6A4E - chains A and C of the 4 polymer chains in the assembly; structure by X-ray diffraction, 2.45 A resolution.

Chain A (and C):
Molecule: Oligoribonuclease
Source organism: Colwellia psychrerythraea (strain 34H / ATCC BAA-681)
Notes: EC 3.1.-.-; chain C of this document is another copy of the same molecule, construct and numbering; everything in this record applies to it too
UniProtKB: Q47VZ4 (ORN_COLP3); residues 1-181 here = UniProt positions 1-181
Chain sequence (181 residues; numbered 1 to 181; the number before each row is that of its first residue):
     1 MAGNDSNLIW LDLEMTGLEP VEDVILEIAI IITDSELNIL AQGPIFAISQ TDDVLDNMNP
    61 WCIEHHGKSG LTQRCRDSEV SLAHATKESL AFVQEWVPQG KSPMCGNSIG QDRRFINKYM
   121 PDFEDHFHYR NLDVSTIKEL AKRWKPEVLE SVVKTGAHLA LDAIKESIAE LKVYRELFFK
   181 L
Sequence notes: engineered mutation A163 (Asp in Q47VZ4)
UniProt features mapped onto this chain:
  - active site: Y129
What the authors report for this chain:
  - binding site for the 5-nt RNA strand: L18, W61, C62, H66, Y129
  - contacts within the chain: E14-H66
  - catalytic residues: H66
  - catalytic residues: H158 (proposed by the authors, not directly observed)

Interface between chain A and chain C:
Residue-residue contacts (62):
  S6(A) with R143(C), hydrogen bond (backbone-side chain)
  L8(A) with R143(C)
  S35(A) with R143(C); W144(C), hydrogen bond (backbone-side chain)
  L37(A) with W144(C), hydrophobic
  K101(A) with R143(C)
  P103(A) with R143(C)
  S108(A) with Y129(C); R130(C)
  R114(A) with N117(C), hydrogen bond
  N117(A) with R114(C), hydrogen bond
  Y129(A) with S108(C)
  R130(A) with S108(C); S135(C); K138(C); E139(C), salt bridge; K142(C)
  N131(A) with D133(C); T136(C), hydrogen bond (backbone-side chain)
  L132(A) with T136(C); L140(C), hydrophobic
  D133(A) with T136(C), hydrogen bond (backbone-side chain)
  S135(A) with R130(C)
  T136(A) with N131(C), hydrogen bond (side chain-backbone); L132(C); D133(C), hydrogen bond (side chain-backbone)
  I137(A) with L140(C), hydrophobic
  K138(A) with R130(C)
  E139(A) with R130(C), salt bridge
  L140(A) with L132(C), hydrophobic; I137(C), hydrophobic; L171(C), hydrophobic; F179(C), hydrophobic
  K142(A) with R130(C)
  R143(A) with S6(C), hydrogen bond (side chain-backbone); L8(C); S35(C); K101(C), hydrogen bond (side chain-backbone); P103(C)
  W144(A) with S35(C), hydrogen bond (side chain-backbone); E36(C); L37(C), hydrophobic; R175(C); F179(C), hydrophobic; L181(C), hydrophobic
  K145(A) with K180(C); L181(C), hydrogen bond (side chain-backbone)
  R175(A) with W144(C)
  E176(A) with K180(C), hydrogen bond (backbone-side chain)
  L177(A) with K180(C)
  F178(A) with F179(C); K180(C), hydrogen bond (backbone-backbone); L181(C), hydrophobic
  F179(A) with F178(C); F179(C), hydrophobic; K180(C)
  K180(A) with K145(C); E176(C), hydrogen bond (side chain-backbone); F178(C), hydrogen bond (backbone-backbone); F179(C); K180(C)
  L181(A) with K145(C)
Interface residues without a listed pair, chain A (34 interface residues in all): E36, H128, L171
Interface residues without a listed pair, chain C (35 interface residues in all): S102, H128, L177

Summary:
34 residues of chain A and 35 residues of chain C are in contact; the contacts include 16 hydrogen bonds and 2
salt bridges. Among the polar pairs are R130(A)-E139(C), S6(A)-R143(C) and S35(A)-W144(C). From the paper:
catalytic residues H66(A) and H158(A); a binding site for the 5-nt RNA strand at L18(A), W61(A) and C62(A)
among others.
Both chains are Oligoribonuclease (Colwellia psychrerythraea (strain 34H / ATCC BAA-681)). Entry 6A4E (Two
linked uridine bound Oligoribonuclease (ORN) from Colwellia psychrerythraea strain 34H) was determined by
X-ray diffraction (same publication as 6A4A, 6A4D and 6A4F).
